Entry 5GAI (electron microscopy, 10.50 A resolution (very low resolution: no residue pairs are listed; an interface is given only as per-side residue counts)); this record covers chains G and O of the 27 polymer chains in the assembly.

Chain G:
Molecule: Portal protein
Source organism: Enterobacteria phage P22
UniProtKB: P26744 (PORTL_BPP22); aligned to UniProt positions 5-721 over residues 5-721 (the alignment contains insertions or deletions, so no single offset holds)
Amino-acid sequence (721 residues; each row starts with the number of its first residue):
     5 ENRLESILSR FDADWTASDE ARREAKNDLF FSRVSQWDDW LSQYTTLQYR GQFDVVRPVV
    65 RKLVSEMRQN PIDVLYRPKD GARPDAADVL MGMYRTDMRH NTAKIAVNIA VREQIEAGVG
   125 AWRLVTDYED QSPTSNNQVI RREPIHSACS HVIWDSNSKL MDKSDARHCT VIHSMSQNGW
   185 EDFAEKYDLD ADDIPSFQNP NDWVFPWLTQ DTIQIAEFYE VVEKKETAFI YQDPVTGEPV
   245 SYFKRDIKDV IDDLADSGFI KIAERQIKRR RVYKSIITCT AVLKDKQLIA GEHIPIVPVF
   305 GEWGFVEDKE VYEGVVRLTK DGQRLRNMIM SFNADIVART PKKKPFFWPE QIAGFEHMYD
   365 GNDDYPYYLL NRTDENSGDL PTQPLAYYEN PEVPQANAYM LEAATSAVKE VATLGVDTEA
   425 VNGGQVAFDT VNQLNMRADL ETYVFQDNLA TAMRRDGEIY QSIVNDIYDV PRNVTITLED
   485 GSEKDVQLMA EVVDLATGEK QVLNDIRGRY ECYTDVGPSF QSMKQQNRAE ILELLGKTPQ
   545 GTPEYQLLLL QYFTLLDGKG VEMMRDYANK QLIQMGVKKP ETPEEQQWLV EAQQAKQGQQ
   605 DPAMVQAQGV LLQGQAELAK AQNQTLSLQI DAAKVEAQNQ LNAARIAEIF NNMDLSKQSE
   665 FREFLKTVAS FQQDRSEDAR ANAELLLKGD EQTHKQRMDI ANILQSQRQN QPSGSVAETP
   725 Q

Chain O:
Molecule: Peptidoglycan hydrolase gp4
Source organism: Enterobacteria phage P22
UniProtKB: P26746 (EXLYS_BPP22); residues 14-159 here correspond to UniProt positions 5-150 (UniProt number = residue number - 9)
Amino-acid sequence (146 residues; row label = number of the first residue in the row):
    14 TKGDLVRAAL RKLGVASDAT LTDVEPQSMQ DAVDDLEAMM AEWYQDGKGI ITGYVFSDDE
    74 NPPAEGDDHG LRSSAVSAVF HNLACRIAPD YALEATAKII ATAKYGKELL YKQTAISRAK
   134 RAPYPSRMPT GSGNSFPNLN EWHYFP
Construct notes: engineered mutation Pro150 (Ala141 in P26746)

Interface between chain G and chain O:
At this resolution (10 A) residue pairs are not listed: 22 residues of chain G and 19 of chain O lie at the interface.

In short:
The interface between chain G and chain O involves 22 residues on one side and 19 on the other.
Here chain G is Portal protein and chain O is Peptidoglycan hydrolase gp4, both from Enterobacteria phage P22.
Entry 5GAI (Probabilistic Structural Models of Mature P22 Bacteriophage Portal, Hub, and Tailspike proteins)
was determined by electron microscopy.
